Entry 9PD8 (electron microscopy, 4.23 A resolution (low resolution: residue-level contacts below are approximate; hydrogen-bond / salt-bridge calls are withheld)); this record covers chains A and B of the 15 polymer chains in the assembly.

Chain A (and B):
Molecule: Vesicle-fusing ATPase
From: Cricetulus griseus
Notes: EC 3.6.4.6; chain B of this document is another copy of the same molecule, construct and numbering; everything in this record applies to it too
Reference sequence: P18708 (NSF_CRIGR); numbering as in UniProt (aligned over 1-744)
Sequence (747 residues; row label = number of the first residue in the row; numbers below 1 keep their minus sign (Gly-2 is residue -2)):
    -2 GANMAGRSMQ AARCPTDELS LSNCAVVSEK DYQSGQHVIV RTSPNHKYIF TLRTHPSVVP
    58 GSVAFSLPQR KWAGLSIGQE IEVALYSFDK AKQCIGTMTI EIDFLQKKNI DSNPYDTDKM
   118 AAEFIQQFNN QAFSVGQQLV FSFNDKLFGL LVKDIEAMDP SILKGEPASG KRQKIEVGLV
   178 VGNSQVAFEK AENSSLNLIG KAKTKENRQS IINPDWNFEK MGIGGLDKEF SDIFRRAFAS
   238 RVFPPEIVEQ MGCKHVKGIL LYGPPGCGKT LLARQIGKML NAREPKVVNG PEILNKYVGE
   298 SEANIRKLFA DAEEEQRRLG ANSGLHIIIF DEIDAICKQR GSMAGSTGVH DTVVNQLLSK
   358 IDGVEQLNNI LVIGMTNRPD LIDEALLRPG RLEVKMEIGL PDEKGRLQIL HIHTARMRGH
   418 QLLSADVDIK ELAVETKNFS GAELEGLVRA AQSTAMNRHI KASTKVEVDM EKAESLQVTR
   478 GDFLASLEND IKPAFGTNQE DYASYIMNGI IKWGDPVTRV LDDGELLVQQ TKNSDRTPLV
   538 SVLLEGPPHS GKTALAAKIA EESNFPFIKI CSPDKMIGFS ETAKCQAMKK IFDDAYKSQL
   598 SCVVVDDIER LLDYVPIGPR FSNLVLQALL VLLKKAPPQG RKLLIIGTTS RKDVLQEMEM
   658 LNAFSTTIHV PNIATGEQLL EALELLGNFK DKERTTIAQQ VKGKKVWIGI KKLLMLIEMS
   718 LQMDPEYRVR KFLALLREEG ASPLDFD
Unresolved in the structure: -2 to -1, 156-168, 202-206, 741-744
Differences from the reference sequence: expression tag (-2 to 0)
Small-molecule neighbours:
  - ADP (adenosine-5'-diphosphate): Gly219, Ile220, Gly221, Gly222, Leu223, Pro262, Gly263, Cys264, Gly265, Lys266, Thr267, Leu268, Ile406, His410, Gly438, Ala439, Glu442
  - ATP (adenosine-5'-triphosphate): Ile503, Met504, Asn505, Gly506, Ile507, Ile508, Trp510, Pro545, His546, Gly548, Lys549, Thr550, Ala551, Leu552, Asp604, Ser647, Ile707, Lys708, Leu711
Curated features (UniProtKB/Swiss-Prot):
  - binding site (ATP): Asn505 to Trp510, Pro545 to Leu552
  - binding site (Mg(2+)): Thr550
  - modified residue: Lys105 (N6-acetyllysine), Ser207 (Phosphoserine), Tyr259 (Phosphotyrosine), Ser569 (Phosphoserine)
What the authors report for this chain:
  - post-translational modification sites: Ser207 (citing earlier work)

How chain A and chain B interact:
Pairs across the interface - 67 pairs, chain A then chain B:
  Pro211(A) - Thr461(B)
  Pro211(A) - Lys462(B)
  Asp212(A) - Lys458(B)
  Asp212(A) - Lys462(B)
  Arg232(A) - Asn454(B)
  Ala236(A) - Met453(B)
  Ala236(A) - Ile457(B)
  Ser237(A) - Met453(B)
  Glu246(A) - Arg413(B)
  Gln247(A) - Arg413(B)
  Gln247(A) - Met414(B)
  Met248(A) - Arg413(B)
  Met248(A) - Met414(B)
  Met248(A) - Gln449(B)
  Gly249(A) - Arg413(B)
  Cys250(A) - Gln449(B)
  Lys251(A) - Arg446(B)
  Tyr294(A) - Lys293(B)
  Val295(A) - Asn292(B)
  Val295(A) - Lys293(B)
  Gly296(A) - Leu291(B)
  Gly296(A) - Asn292(B)
  Glu297(A) - Lys293(B)
  Glu299(A) - Pro288(B)
  Glu299(A) - Glu289(B)
  Arg303(A) - Glu289(B)
  Ser339(A) - Phe576(B)
  Ser339(A) - Ser577(B)
  Ser339(A) - Ala580(B)
  Met340(A) - Ile574(B)
  Met340(A) - Gly575(B)
  Met340(A) - Phe576(B)
  Thr349(A) - Pro288(B)
  Gln353(A) - Pro288(B)
  Gln353(A) - Glu289(B)
  Val361(A) - Arg271(B)
  Val361(A) - Val284(B)
  Gln363(A) - Arg271(B)
  Arg385(A) - Pro262(B)
  Arg385(A) - Gly263(B)
  Pro386(A) - Glu440(B)
  Leu523(A) - Met720(B)
  Gln527(A) - Glu715(B)
  Gln527(A) - Met716(B)
  Ser531(A) - Glu715(B)
  Arg533(A) - Asn505(B)
  Arg533(A) - Leu683(B)
  Arg533(A) - Asn685(B)
  Thr534(A) - Met712(B)
  Thr534(A) - Glu715(B)
  Cys582(A) - Gly575(B)
  Lys586(A) - Ile574(B)
  Phe618(A) - Ile614(B)
  Phe618(A) - Arg617(B)
  Asn620(A) - Val612(B)
  Asn620(A) - Arg617(B)
  Leu623(A) - Val612(B)
  Gln624(A) - Arg607(B)
  Gln624(A) - Asp610(B)
  Gln624(A) - Tyr611(B)
  Leu627(A) - Arg607(B)
  Val628(A) - Ile574(B)
  Leu629(A) - Ile574(B)
  Glu654(A) - Pro613(B)
  Glu656(A) - Glu606(B)
  Glu656(A) - Arg607(B)
  Glu656(A) - Arg648(B)
Interface residues without a listed pair, chain A (53 interface residues in all): Arg233, Val239, Phe240, Ile244, Gly360, Asn530, Pro616, Leu621, Lys632, Met655, Asn659, Thr663
Interface residues without a listed pair, chain B (52 interface residues in all): Asn286, Ser450, Thr451, Met467, Ala470, Leu473, Pro545, His546, Asp571, Lys572, Gln719

Overview:
The interface between chain A and chain B involves 53 residues on one side and 52 on the other. Chain A binds
ADP and ATP. UniProt lists 14 ATP-binding residues and Mg2+-binding residue Thr550(A) on chain A. The paper
reports a modification site at Ser207(A).
Chain A and chain B are both Vesicle-fusing ATPase (Cricetulus griseus); the structure, 22bin20S complex
(NSF-alphaSNAP-2:2 syntaxin-1a:SNAP-25), hydrolyzing, class 21, was determined by electron microscopy together
with 9OJR, 9OJU, 9OJZ, 9OK3, 9OK5, 9OKC and 17 further entries from the same study.
